8GCW - chains A and P; structure by X-ray diffraction, 3.10 A resolution.

# Chain A
Protein: rRNA N-glycosylase
Source organism: Escherichia coli
UniProt: A9ZMR8 (A9ZMR8_ECOLX); residues 1-250 here correspond to UniProt positions 23-272 (UniProt number = residue number + 22)
Chain sequence (250 residues; each row starts with the number of its first residue):
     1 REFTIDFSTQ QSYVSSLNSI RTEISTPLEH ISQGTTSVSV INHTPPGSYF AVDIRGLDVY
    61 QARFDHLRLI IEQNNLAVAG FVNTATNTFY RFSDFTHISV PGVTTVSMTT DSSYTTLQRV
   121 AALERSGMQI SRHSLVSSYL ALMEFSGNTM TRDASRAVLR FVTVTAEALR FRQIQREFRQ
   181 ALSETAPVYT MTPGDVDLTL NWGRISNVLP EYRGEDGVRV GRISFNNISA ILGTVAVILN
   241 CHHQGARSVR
Not modelled in the structure: 243-250
Sequence notes: engineered mutation Ala-77 (Tyr99 in A9ZMR8)

# Chain P
Protein: P stalk protein
Notes: fragment: P6 peptide
Chain sequence (6 residues; row label = number of the first residue in the row):
     6 GFGLFD
Not modelled in the structure: 6-8

# How chain A and chain P interact
Residue-residue contacts (12):
  Val-14(A) / Asp-11(P)
  Asn-18(A) / Asp-11(P)  hydrogen bond
  Thr-36(A) / Phe-10(P)
  Arg-172(A) / Phe-10(P)
  Arg-172(A) / Asp-11(P)  salt bridge
  Gln-175(A) / Asp-11(P)  hydrogen bond (side chain-backbone)
  Arg-176(A) / Phe-10(P)  hydrogen bond (side chain-backbone)
  Arg-176(A) / Asp-11(P)
  Arg-179(A) / Asp-11(P)  hydrogen bond (side chain-backbone)
  Ser-229(A) / Phe-10(P)
  Leu-232(A) / Phe-10(P)
  Gly-233(A) / Phe-10(P)
Interface residues without a listed pair, chain A (11 interface residues in all): Arg-21

# Summary
The interface between chain A and chain P involves 11 residues on one side and 2 on the other; the contacts
include 4 hydrogen bonds and 1 salt bridge. Among the polar pairs are Arg-172(A)/Asp-11(P),
Asn-18(A)/Asp-11(P) and Gln-175(A)/Asp-11(P).
Chain A is rRNA N-glycosylase (Escherichia coli) and chain P is P stalk protein; the structure,
Stx2A1(Y77A)-P6 peptide, was determined by X-ray diffraction together with 8CX8 from the same study.
